Entry 3DT9 (X-ray diffraction, 1.85 A resolution); this record covers chain A.

# Chain A
Protein: Brain Platelet-activating factor acetylhydrolase IB subunit alpha
From: Bos taurus
Notes: EC 3.1.1.47
UniProtKB: Q29460 (PA1B3_BOVIN); residue numbers follow UniProt; this construct covers 1-232
Sequence (232 residues; numbered 1 to 232; the number before each row is that of its first residue):
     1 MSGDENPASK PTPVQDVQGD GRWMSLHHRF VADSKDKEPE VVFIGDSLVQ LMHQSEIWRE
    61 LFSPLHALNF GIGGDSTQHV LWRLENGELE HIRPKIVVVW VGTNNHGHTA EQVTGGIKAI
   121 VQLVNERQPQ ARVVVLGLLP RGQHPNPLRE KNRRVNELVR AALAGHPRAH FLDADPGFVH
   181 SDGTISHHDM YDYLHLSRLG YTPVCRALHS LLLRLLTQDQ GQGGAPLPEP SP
Disordered / not traced: 1-4, 217-232
Sequence notes: engineered mutation Ser55 (Cys in Q29460)
Glycans and other covalent adducts: (1R)-1,2,2-trimethylpropyl (R)-methylphosphinate (GD7) linked to Ser47
Small-molecule neighbours: GD7 ((1R)-1,2,2-trimethylpropyl (R)-methylphosphinate): Asp46, Leu48, Gly73, Gly74, Thr103, Asn104, Leu194, His195
UniProt features mapped onto this chain:
  - active site: Ser47, Asp192, His195
  - modified residue: Ser2 (N-acetylserine)

# Summary
Compound GD7 is covalently linked to Ser47. Curated annotation (UniProt) lists 3 active-site residues.
Chain A is Brain Platelet-activating factor acetylhydrolase IB subunit alpha (Bos taurus); the structure,
Crystal Structure of Bovin Brain Platelet Activating Factor Acetylhydrolase Covalently Inhibited by Soman, was
determined by X-ray diffraction together with 3DT6 and 3DT8 from the same study.
